Entry 7Y6L (electron microscopy, 3.50 A resolution); this record covers chains A and H of the 3 polymer chains in the assembly.

[Chain A]
Molecule: Spike glycoprotein
From: Severe acute respiratory syndrome coronavirus 2
UniProtKB: P0DTC2 (SPIKE_SARS2); residue numbers follow UniProt; this construct covers 1-1208
Amino-acid sequence (1278 residues; row label = number of the first residue in the row):
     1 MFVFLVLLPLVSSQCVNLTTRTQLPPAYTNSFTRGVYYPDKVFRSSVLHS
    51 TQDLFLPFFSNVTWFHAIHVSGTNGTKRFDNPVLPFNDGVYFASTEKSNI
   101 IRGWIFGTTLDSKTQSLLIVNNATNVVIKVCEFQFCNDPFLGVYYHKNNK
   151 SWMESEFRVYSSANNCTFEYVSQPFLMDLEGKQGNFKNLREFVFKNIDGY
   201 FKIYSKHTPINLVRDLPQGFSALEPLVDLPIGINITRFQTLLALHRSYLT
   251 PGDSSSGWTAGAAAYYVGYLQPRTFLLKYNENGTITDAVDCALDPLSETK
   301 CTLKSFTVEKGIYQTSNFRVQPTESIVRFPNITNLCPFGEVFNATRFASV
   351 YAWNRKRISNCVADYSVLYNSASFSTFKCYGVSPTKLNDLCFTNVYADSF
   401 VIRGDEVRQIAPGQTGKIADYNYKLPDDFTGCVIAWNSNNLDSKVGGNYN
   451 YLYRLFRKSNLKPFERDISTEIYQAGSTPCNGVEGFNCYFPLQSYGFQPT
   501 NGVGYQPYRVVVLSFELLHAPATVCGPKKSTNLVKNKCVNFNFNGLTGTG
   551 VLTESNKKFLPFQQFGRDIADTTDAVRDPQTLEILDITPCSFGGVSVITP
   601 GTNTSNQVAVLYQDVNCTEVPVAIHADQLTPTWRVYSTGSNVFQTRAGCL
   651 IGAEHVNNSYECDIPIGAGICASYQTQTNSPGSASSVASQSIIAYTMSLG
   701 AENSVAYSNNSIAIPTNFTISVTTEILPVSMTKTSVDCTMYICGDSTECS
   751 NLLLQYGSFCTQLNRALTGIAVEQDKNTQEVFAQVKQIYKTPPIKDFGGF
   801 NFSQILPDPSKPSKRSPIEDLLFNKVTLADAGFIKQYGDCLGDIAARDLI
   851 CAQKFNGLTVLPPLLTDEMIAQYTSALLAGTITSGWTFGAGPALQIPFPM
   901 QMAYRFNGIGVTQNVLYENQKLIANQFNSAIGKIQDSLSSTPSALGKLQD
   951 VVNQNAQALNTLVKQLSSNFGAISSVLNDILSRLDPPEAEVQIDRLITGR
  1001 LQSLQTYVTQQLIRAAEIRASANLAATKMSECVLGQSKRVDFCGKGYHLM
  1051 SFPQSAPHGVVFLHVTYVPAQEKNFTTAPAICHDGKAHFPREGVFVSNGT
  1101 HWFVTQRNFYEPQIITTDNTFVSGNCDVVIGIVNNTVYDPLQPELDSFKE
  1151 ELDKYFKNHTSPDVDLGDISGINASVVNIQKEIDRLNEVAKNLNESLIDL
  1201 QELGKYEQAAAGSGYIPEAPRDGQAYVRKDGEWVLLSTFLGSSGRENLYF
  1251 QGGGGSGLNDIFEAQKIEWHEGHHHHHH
Not modelled in the structure: 1-333, 528-1278
Sequence notes: engineered mutation Gly682 (Arg in P0DTC2), Ser683 (Arg in P0DTC2), Ser685 (Arg in P0DTC2), Pro817 (Phe in P0DTC2), Pro892 (Ala in P0DTC2), Pro899 (Ala in P0DTC2), Pro942 (Ala in P0DTC2), Pro986 (Lys in P0DTC2), Pro987 (Val in P0DTC2); expression tag (1209-1278)
Swiss-Prot annotation at these positions:
  - region: Asn280 to Cys301 (Putative superantigen), Arg403 to Asp405 (Integrin-binding motif), Asn448 to Phe456 (Immunodominant HLA epitope recognized by the CD8+), Pro681, Ala684 (Putative superantigen), Ser816 to Tyr837 (Fusion peptide 1), Lys835 to Phe855 (Fusion peptide 2), Asp1163 to Glu1202 (Heptad repeat 2)
  - site: Arg815, Ser816 (Cleavage)
  - glycosylation: Asn17 (N-linked (GlcNAc...) (complex) asparagine), Asn61 (N-linked (GlcNAc...) (hybrid) asparagine), Asn74 (N-linked (GlcNAc...) (complex) asparagine), Asn122 (N-linked (GlcNAc...) (hybrid) asparagine), Asn149 (N-linked (GlcNAc...) (complex) asparagine), Asn165 (N-linked (GlcNAc...) (complex) asparagine), Asn234 (N-linked (GlcNAc...) (high mannose) asparagine), Asn282 (N-linked (GlcNAc...) (complex) asparagine), Thr323 (O-linked (GalNAc) threonine), Ser325 (O-linked (HexNAc...) serine), Asn331 (N-linked (GlcNAc...) (complex) asparagine), Asn343 (N-linked (GlcNAc...) (complex) asparagine), Asn603 (N-linked (GlcNAc...) (hybrid) asparagine), Asn616 (N-linked (GlcNAc...) (complex) asparagine), Asn657 (N-linked (GlcNAc...) (complex) asparagine), Thr676 (O-linked (GlcNAc...) threonine), Thr678 (O-linked (GlcNAc...) threonine), Asn709 (N-linked (GlcNAc...) (high mannose) asparagine), Asn717 (N-linked (GlcNAc...) (hybrid) asparagine), Asn801 (N-linked (GlcNAc...) (hybrid) asparagine) and 6 more in UniProt
Disulfides: Cys336-Cys361, Cys379-Cys432, Cys391-Cys525, Cys480-Cys488
Covalent attachments: N-acetylglucosamine (NAG) linked to Asn343

[Chain H]
Molecule: Ab816 heavy chain
From: Homo sapiens
Amino-acid sequence (264 residues; numbered -25 to 238; the number before each row is that of its first residue; numbers below 1 keep their minus sign (Met-25 is residue -25)):
   -25 MDPKGSLSWRILLFLSLAFELSYGLEQVQLVQSGAEVKKPGESLMISCKA
    25 SGYNFRNYWIAWVRQMPGKGLEWMGIIHPGDSDIRYRPSLQGHVTISADK
    75 SITTAYLQWGSLKASDTAMYYCTRITTDADSSGLFHYWGQGTLVTVSSAS
   125 TKGPSVFPLAPSSKSTSGGTAALGCLVKDYFPEPVTVSWNSGALTSGVHT
   175 FPAVLQSSGLYSLSSVVTVPSSSLGTQTYICNVNHKPSNTKVDKKVEPKS
   225 CENLYFQGHHHHHH
Not modelled in the structure: -25 to 0, 123-238
Disulfides: Cys22-Cys96

[How chain A and chain H interact]
Contacting residue pairs (24):
  Asn439(A) with Arg59(H), hydrogen bond (backbone-side chain)
  Asn440(A) with Arg59(H)
  Ser443(A) with Arg59(H), hydrogen bond (backbone-side chain)
  Lys444(A) with Arg59(H)
  Val445(A) with Trp47(H), hydrophobic; Arg59(H)
  Gln498(A) with Ser106(H), hydrogen bond
  Pro499(A) with Trp33(H), hydrogen bond (backbone-side chain); Ile50(H), hydrophobic; Arg59(H)
  Thr500(A) with Trp33(H); Ile50(H); Thr101(H); Ser105(H); Ser106(H), hydrogen bond (side chain-backbone); Gly107(H)
  Asn501(A) with Thr101(H); Asp104(H); Ser105(H), hydrogen bond (side chain-backbone)
  Gly502(A) with Thr101(H); Asp102(H); Ala103(H)
  Tyr505(A) with Ala103(H), hydrophobic; Asp104(H)
Interface residues without a listed pair, chain A (12 interface residues in all): Leu441
Interface residues without a listed pair, chain H (13 interface residues in all): Asp57, Ile99

[Summary]
Chain A and chain H form an interface of 12 and 13 residues respectively; the contacts include 6 hydrogen
bonds. Among the polar pairs are Asn439(A)-Arg59(H), Ser443(A)-Arg59(H) and Gln498(A)-Ser106(H).
Here chain A is Spike glycoprotein (Severe acute respiratory syndrome coronavirus 2) and chain H is Ab816
heavy chain (Homo sapiens). Entry 7Y6L (The SARS-CoV-2 receptor binding domain bound with the Fab fragment of
a human neutralizing antibody Ab816) was determined by electron microscopy (same publication as 7Y6N, 7X93,
7X94, 7X95 and 7X96).
